Entry 5EZO (X-ray diffraction, 3.63 A resolution); this record covers chains H and L of the 3 polymer chains in the assembly.

[Chain H]
Molecule: PfCyRPA
Source organism: Homo sapiens
Chain sequence (222 residues; numbered 19 to 240; the number before each row is that of its first residue):
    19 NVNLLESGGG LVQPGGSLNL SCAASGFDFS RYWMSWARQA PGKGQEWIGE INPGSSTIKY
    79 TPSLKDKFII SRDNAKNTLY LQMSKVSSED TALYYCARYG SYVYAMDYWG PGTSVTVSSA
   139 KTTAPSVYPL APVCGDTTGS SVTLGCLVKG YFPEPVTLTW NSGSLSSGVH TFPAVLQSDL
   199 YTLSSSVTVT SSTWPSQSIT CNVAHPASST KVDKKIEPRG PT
Disulfide bonds: Cys-40/Cys-114, Cys-164/Cys-219
Covalently attached groups: glycan linked to Asn-37

[Chain L]
Molecule: c12 FAB
Source organism: Mus musculus
Notes: antibody fragment or engineered binder
Chain sequence (213 residues; row label = number of the first residue in the row):
    21 SIVMTQTPKF LLVSAGDRIT ITCKASQSVR NDVAWYQQKP GQSPKLLIYF ASNRYTGVPD
    81 RFTGSGSGTD FTFTISTVQA EDLAVYFCQQ GYTSPRTFGG GTKLEIKRAD AAPTVSIFPP
   141 SSEQLTSGGA SVVCFLNNFY PKDINVKWKI DGSERQNGVL NSWTDQDSKD STYSMSSTLT
   201 LTKDEYERHN SYTCEATHKT STSPIVKSFN RNE
Disulfide bonds: Cys-43/Cys-108, Cys-154/Cys-214
What the authors report for this chain:
  - conformationally variable residues (side-chain flip): Arg-50

[Interface between chain H and chain L]
Contacting residue pairs (70; chain H residue first):
  Gln-57(H) / Gln-58(L)  hydrogen bond
  Gln-63(H) / Gln-58(L)  hydrogen bond
  Gln-63(H) / Pro-64(L)
  Gln-63(H) / Phe-107(L)
  Gln-63(H) / Phe-118(L)
  Trp-65(H) / Pro-115(L)  hydrophobic
  Trp-65(H) / Arg-116(L)
  Trp-65(H) / Phe-118(L)
  Glu-68(H) / Ser-114(L)  hydrogen bond
  Glu-68(H) / Arg-116(L)  salt bridge
  Lys-77(H) / Ser-114(L)
  Pro-80(H) / Pro-115(L)
  Tyr-113(H) / Ser-63(L)
  Tyr-117(H) / Arg-116(L)
  Val-121(H) / Tyr-69(L)  hydrophobic
  Tyr-122(H) / Gly-111(L)
  Tyr-122(H) / Arg-116(L)
  Ala-123(H) / Tyr-56(L)
  Met-124(H) / Tyr-56(L)  hydrogen bond (backbone-side chain)
  Met-124(H) / Leu-66(L)
  Asp-125(H) / Leu-66(L)
  Asp-125(H) / Tyr-75(L)  hydrogen bond
  Trp-127(H) / Tyr-56(L)
  Trp-127(H) / Pro-64(L)
  Trp-127(H) / Phe-118(L)  hydrophobic
  Gly-128(H) / Ser-63(L)  hydrogen bond (backbone-side chain)
  Pro-129(H) / Ser-63(L)
  Val-145(H) / Glu-143(L)
  Tyr-146(H) / Ser-141(L)
  Tyr-146(H) / Gln-144(L)
  Tyr-146(H) / Ser-147(L)  hydrogen bond
  Pro-147(H) / Ser-141(L)  hydrogen bond (backbone-side chain)
  Pro-147(H) / Glu-143(L)
  Leu-148(H) / Pro-139(L)
  Leu-148(H) / Val-153(L)  hydrophobic
  Ala-149(H) / Phe-138(L)
  Pro-150(H) / Phe-138(L)  hydrophobic
  Val-151(H) / Phe-229(L)  hydrophobic
  Val-151(H) / Glu-233(L)
  Cys-152(H) / Glu-233(L)
  Thr-161(H) / Phe-138(L)
  Gly-163(H) / Phe-155(L)
  Leu-165(H) / Ser-151(L)
  Lys-167(H) / Gln-144(L)
  Lys-167(H) / Ser-151(L)
  Lys-167(H) / Thr-200(L)
  Ser-185(H) / Lys-189(L)
  His-188(H) / Asn-157(L)
  His-188(H) / Asn-158(L)  hydrogen bond
  His-188(H) / Ser-194(L)  hydrogen bond
  Phe-190(H) / Phe-155(L)  hydrophobic
  Phe-190(H) / Ser-182(L)
  Phe-190(H) / Thr-184(L)
  Phe-190(H) / Ser-194(L)
  Phe-190(H) / Met-195(L)
  Phe-190(H) / Ser-196(L)
  Pro-191(H) / Ser-182(L)  hydrogen bond (backbone-side chain)
  Pro-191(H) / Trp-183(L)
  Val-193(H) / Leu-180(L)  hydrophobic
  Val-193(H) / Asn-181(L)
  Val-193(H) / Ser-182(L)
  Gln-195(H) / Leu-180(L)
  Ser-202(H) / Phe-155(L)
  Ser-202(H) / Ser-196(L)  hydrogen bond
  Ser-203(H) / Phe-155(L)
  Ser-204(H) / Phe-155(L)
  Ser-204(H) / Asn-157(L)  hydrogen bond
  Lys-232(H) / Glu-143(L)  salt bridge
  Arg-237(H) / Pro-139(L)  hydrogen bond (side chain-backbone)
  Arg-237(H) / Pro-140(L)  hydrogen bond (side chain-backbone)
Also at the interface, not in a pair above, chain H (46 interface residues in all): Glu-64, Thr-79, Arg-116, Tyr-120, Gly-153, Thr-189, Thr-206
Also at the interface, not in a pair above, chain L (43 interface residues in all): Ala-54, Phe-70, Gln-109, Ser-136, Ile-137, Asp-187

[Overview]
46 residues of chain H and 43 residues of chain L are in contact; the contacts include 15 hydrogen bonds and 2
salt bridges. Polar pairs include Glu-68(H)/Arg-116(L), Lys-232(H)/Glu-143(L) and Gln-57(H)/Gln-58(L). From
the paper: conformational variability at Arg-50(L).
Here chain H is PfCyRPA (Homo sapiens) and chain L is c12 FAB (Mus musculus). Entry 5EZO (Crystal Structure of
PfCyRPA in complex with an invasion-inhibitory antibody Fab) was determined by X-ray diffraction, deposited
together with 5EZI, 5EZJ, 5EZL and 5EZN.
